Entry 4XKG (X-ray diffraction, 2.25 A resolution); this record covers chains D and F of the 6 polymer chains in the assembly.

[Chain D (and F)]
Protein: Hemagglutinin HA2 chain
From: Influenza A virus
Notes: chain F of this document is another copy of the same molecule, construct and numbering; everything in this record applies to it too
Chain sequence (180 residues; numbered 1 to 180; the number before each row is that of its first residue):
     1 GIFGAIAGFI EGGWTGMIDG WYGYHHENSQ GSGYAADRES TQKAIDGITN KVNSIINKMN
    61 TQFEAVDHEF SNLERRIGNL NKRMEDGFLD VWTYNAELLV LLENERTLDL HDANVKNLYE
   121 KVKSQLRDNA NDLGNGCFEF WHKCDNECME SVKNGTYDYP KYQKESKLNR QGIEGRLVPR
Disordered / not traced: 174-180 (chain F: 173-180)
Covalently attached groups: N-acetylglucosamine (NAG) linked to Asn-154

[How chain D and chain F interact]
Pairs across the interface (47):
  Phe-3(D) with Ile-2(F), hydrophobic; Phe-3(F), hydrophobic
  Ser-54(D) with Leu-101(F)
  Lys-58(D) with Tyr-94(F); Glu-97(F), salt bridge; Leu-101(F)
  Met-59(D) with Tyr-94(F)
  Thr-61(D) with Asp-90(F)
  Phe-63(D) with Arg-83(F)
  Glu-64(D) with Arg-83(F), hydrogen bond (backbone-side chain)
  Val-66(D) with Asn-79(F); Arg-83(F)
  His-68(D) with Arg-76(F); Asn-79(F)
  Glu-69(D) with Arg-76(F), hydrogen bond (backbone-side chain)
  Phe-70(D) with Arg-76(F)
  Glu-74(D) with Arg-76(F), salt bridge
  Leu-80(D) with Leu-80(F), hydrophobic
  Asn-81(D) with Leu-80(F); Arg-83(F), hydrogen bond
  Met-84(D) with Arg-83(F); Met-84(F), hydrophobic
  Glu-85(D) with Arg-83(F), salt bridge
  Phe-88(D) with Met-84(F); Gly-87(F); Phe-88(F)
  Val-91(D) with Val-91(F), hydrophobic
  Trp-92(D) with Asp-90(F); Val-91(F); Tyr-94(F), hydrophobic
  Asn-95(D) with Tyr-94(F)
  Leu-99(D) with Tyr-94(F); Leu-98(F), hydrophobic
  Glu-103(D) with Leu-102(F)
  Arg-106(D) with Leu-102(F); Glu-105(F), salt bridge; Arg-106(F)
  Leu-110(D) with Ile-2(F), hydrophobic
  Ala-113(D) with Ile-2(F)
  Asn-117(D) with Gly-1(F); Ile-2(F), hydrogen bond (side chain-backbone); Phe-3(F); Gly-4(F)
  Glu-120(D) with Lys-116(F), salt bridge
  Arg-127(D) with Asn-131(F), hydrogen bond; Asp-132(F), hydrogen bond (side chain-backbone); Leu-133(F)
Also at the interface, not in a pair above, chain D (32 interface residues in all): Gln-62, Ala-65, Ile-77, Leu-102
Also at the interface, not in a pair above, chain F (26 interface residues in all): Ile-77, Asn-95

[In short]
32 residues of chain D and 26 residues of chain F are in contact; the contacts include 6 hydrogen bonds and 5
salt bridges. Polar contacts include Lys-58(D)/Glu-97(F), Glu-74(D)/Arg-76(F) and Glu-85(D)/Arg-83(F).
Chain D and chain F are both Hemagglutinin HA2 chain (Influenza A virus); the structure, Crystal structure of
hemagglutinin from Taiwan (2013) H6N1 influenza virus in complex with 6'-SLN, was determined by X-ray
diffraction together with 4XKD, 4XKE and 4XKF from the same study.
